Entry 6PCT (electron microscopy, 2.80 A resolution); this record covers chains I and O of the 7 polymer chains in the assembly.

[Chain I]
Molecule: 23S ribosomal RNA
Source organism: Escherichia coli
Sequence (2904 nucleotides; row label = number of the first residue in the row):
     1 GGUUAAGCGA CUAAGCGUAC ACGGUGGAUG CCCUGGCAGU CAGAGGCGAU GAAGGACGUG
    61 CUAAUCUGCG AUAAGCGUCG GUAAGGUGAU AUGAACCGUU AUAACCGGCG AUUUCCGAAU
   121 GGGGAAACCC AGUGUGUUUC GACACACUAU CAUUAACUGA AUCCAUAGGU UAAUGAGGCG
   181 AACCGGGGGA ACUGAAACAU CUAAGUACCC CGAGGAAAAG AAAUCAACCG AGAUUCCCCC
   241 AGUAGCGGCG AGCGAACGGG GAGCAGCCCA GAGCCUGAAU CAGUGUGUGU GUUAGUGGAA
   301 GCGUCUGGAA AGGCGCGCGA UACAGGGUGA CAGCCCCGUA CACAAAAAUG CACAUGCUGU
   361 GAGCUCGAUG AGUAGGGCGG GACACGUGGU AUCCUGUCUG AAUAUGGGGG GACCAUCCUC
   421 CAAGGCUAAA UACUCCUGAC UGACCGAUAG UGAACCAGUA CCGUGAGGGA AAGGCGAAAA
   481 GAACCCCGGC GAGGGGAGUG AAAAAGAACC UGAAACCGUG UACGUACAAG CAGUGGGAGC
   541 ACGCUUAGGC GUGUGACUGC GUACCUUUUG UAUAAUGGGU CAGCGACUUA UAUUCUGUAG
   601 CAAGGUUAAC CGAAUAGGGG AGCCGAAGGG AAACCGAGUC UUAACUGGGC GUUAAGUUGC
   661 AGGGUAUAGA CCCGAAACCC GGUGAUCUAG CCAUGGGCAG GUUGAAGGUU GGGUAACACU
   721 AACUGGAGGA CCGAACCGAC UAAUGUUGAA AAAUUAGCGG AUGACUUGUG GCUGGGGGUG
   781 AAAGGCCAAU CAAACCGGGA GAUAGCUGGU UCUCCCCGAA AGCUAUUUAG GUAGCGCCUC
   841 GUGAAUUCAU CUCCGGGGGU AGAGCACUGU UUCGGCAAGG GGGUCAUCCC GACUUACCAA
   901 CCCGAUGCAA ACUGCGAAUA CCGGAGAAUG UUAUCACGGG AGACACACGG CGGGUGCUAA
   961 CGUCCGUCGU GAAGAGGGAA ACAACCCAGA CCGCCAGCUA AGGUCCCAAA GUCAUGGUUA
  1021 AGUGGGAAAC GAUGUGGGAA GGCCCAGACA GCCAGGAUGU UGGCUUAGAA GCAGCCAUCA
  1081 UUUAAAGAAA GCGUAAUAGC UCACUGGUCG AGUCGGCCUG CGCGGAAGAU GUAACGGGGC
  1141 UAAACCAUGC ACCGAAGCUG CGGCAGCGAC GCUUAUGCGU UGUUGGGUAG GGGAGCGUUC
  1201 UGUAAGCCUG CGAAGGUGUG CUGUGAGGCA UGCUGGAGGU AUCAGAAGUG CGAAUGCUGA
  1261 CAUAAGUAAC GAUAAAGCGG GUGAAAAGCC CGCUCGCCGG AAGACCAAGG GUUCCUGUCC
  1321 AACGUUAAUC GGGGCAGGGU GAGUCGACCC CUAAGGCGAG GCCGAAAGGC GUAGUCGAUG
  1381 GGAAACAGGU UAAUAUUCCU GUACUUGGUG UUACUGCGAA GGGGGGACGG AGAAGGCUAU
  1441 GUUGGCCGGG CGACGGUUGU CCCGGUUUAA GCGUGUAGGC UGGUUUUCCA GGCAAAUCCG
  1501 GAAAAUCAAG GCUGAGGCGU GAUGACGAGG CACUACGGUG CUGAAGCAAC AAAUGCCCUG
  1561 CUUCCAGGAA AAGCCUCUAA GCAUCAGGUA ACAUCAAAUC GUACCCCAAA CCGACACAGG
  1621 UGGUCAGGUA GAGAAUACCA AGGCGCUUGA GAGAACUCGG GUGAAGGAAC UAGGCAAAAU
  1681 GGUGCCGUAA CUUCGGGAGA AGGCACGCUG AUAUGUAGGU GAGGUCCCUC GCGGAUGGAG
  1741 CUGAAAUCAG UCGAAGAUAC CAGCUGGCUG CAACUGUUUA UUAAAAACAC AGCACUGUGC
  1801 AAACACGAAA GUGGACGUAU ACGGUGUGAC GCCUGCCCGG UGCCGGAAGG UUAAUUGAUG
  1861 GGGUUAGCGC AAGCGAAGCU CUUGAUCGAA GCCCCGGUAA ACGGCGGCCG UAACXAUAAC
  1921 GGUCCUAAGG UAGCGAAAUU CCUUGUCGGG UAAGUUCCGA CXUGCACGAA UGGCGUAAUG
  1981 AUGGCCAGGC UGUCUCCACC CGAGACUCAG UGAAAUUGAA CUCGCUGUGA AGAUGCAGUG
  2041 UACCCGCGGC AAGACGGAAA GACCCCGUXA ACCUUUACUA UAGCUUGACA CUGAACAUUG
  2101 AGCCUUGAUG UGUAGGAUAG GUGGGAGGCU UUGAAGUGUG GACGCCAGUC UGCAUGGAGC
  2161 CGACCUUGAA AUACCACCCU UUAAUGUUUG AUGUUCUAAC GUUGACCCGU AAUCCGGGUU
  2221 GCGGACAGUG UCUGGUGGGU AGUUUGACUG GGGCGGUCUC CUCCUAAAGA GUAACGGAGG
  2281 AGCACGAAGG UUGGCUAAUC CUGGUCGGAC AUCAGGAGGU UAGUGCAAUG GCAUAAGCCA
  2341 GCUUGACUGC GAGCGUGACG GCGCGAGCAG GUGCGAAAGC AGGUCAUAGU GAUCCGGUGG
  2401 UUCUGAAUGG AAGGGCCAUC GCUCAACGGA UAAAAGGUAC UCCGGGGAUA ACAGGCUGAU
  2461 ACCGCCCAAG AGUUCAUAUC GACGGCGGUG UUUGGCACCU CGAUGUCGGC UCAUCACAUC
  2521 CUGGGGCUGA AGUAGGUCCC AAGGGUAUGG CUGUUCGCCA UUUAAAGUGG UACGCGAGCU
  2581 GGGUUUAGAA CGUCGUGAGA CAGUUCGGUC CCUAUCUGCC GUGGGCGCUG GAGAACUGAG
  2641 GGGGGCUGCU CCUAGUACGA GAGGACCGGA GUGGACGCAU CACUGGUGUU CGGGUUGUCA
  2701 UGCCAAUGGC ACUGCCCGGU AGCUAAAUGC GGAAGAGAUA AGUGCUGAAA GCAUCUAAGC
  2761 ACGAAACUUG CCCCGAGAUG AGUUCUCCCU GACCCUUUAA GGGUCCUGAA GGAACGUUGA
  2821 AGACGACGAC GUUGAUAGGC CGGGUGUGUA AGCGCAGCGA UGCGUUGAGC UAACCGGUAC
  2881 UAAUGAACCG UGAGGCUUAA CCUU
Unresolved in the structure: 886-891, 2030
Covalently attached groups: covalent link PSU_1911/A1918
Modified residues: 1MG (1N-methylguanosine-5'-monophosphate) at position 745, PSU (pseudouridine-5'-monophosphate) at position 746, 5MU (5-methyluridine 5'-monophosphate) at position 747, PSU (pseudouridine-5'-monophosphate) at position 955, 6MZ (N6-methyladenosine-5'-monophosphate) at position 1618, 2MG (2N-methylguanosine-5'-monophosphate) at position 1835, PSU (pseudouridine-5'-monophosphate) at position 1911, 3TD ((1S)-1,4-anhydro-1-(3-methyl-2,4-dioxo-1,2,3,4-tetrahydropyrimidin-5-yl)-5-O-phosphono-D-ribitol) at position 1915, PSU (pseudouridine-5'-monophosphate) at position 1917, 5MU (5-methyluridine 5'-monophosphate) at position 1939, 5MC (5-methylcytidine-5'-monophosphate) at position 1962, G7M (N7-methyl-guanosine-5'-monophosphate) at position 2069, OMG (o2'-methylguanosine-5'-monophosphate) at position 2251, 2MG (2N-methylguanosine-5'-monophosphate) at position 2445, PSU (pseudouridine-5'-monophosphate) at position 2457, OMC (o2'-methylycytidine-5'-monophosphate) at position 2498, 2MA (2-methyladenosine-5'-monophosphate) at position 2503, PSU (pseudouridine-5'-monophosphate) at position 2504, OMU (o2'-methyluridine 5'-monophosphate) at position 2552, PSU (pseudouridine-5'-monophosphate) at position 2580, PSU (pseudouridine-5'-monophosphate) at position 2605
Ligand contacts: O8V ((2S)-2-[(3S,4R,5E,10E,12E,14S,26aR)-14-hydroxy-4,12-dimethyl-1,7,16,22-tetraoxo-4,7,8,9,14,15,16,17,24,25,26,26a-dodecahydro-1H,3H,22H-21,18-(azeno)pyrrolo[2,1-c][1,8,4,19]dioxadiazacyclotetracosin-3-yl]propyl isoquinolin-3-ylcarbamate): G2061, A2062, C2063, A2439, A2451, C2452, 2MA_2503, PSU_2504, G2505, U2585, U2586, A2602

[Chain O]
Molecule: 50S ribosomal protein L13
Source organism: Escherichia coli
UniProt: D7ZET0 (D7ZET0_ECOLX); numbering as in UniProt (aligned over 1-142)
Amino-acid sequence (142 residues; each row starts with the number of its first residue):
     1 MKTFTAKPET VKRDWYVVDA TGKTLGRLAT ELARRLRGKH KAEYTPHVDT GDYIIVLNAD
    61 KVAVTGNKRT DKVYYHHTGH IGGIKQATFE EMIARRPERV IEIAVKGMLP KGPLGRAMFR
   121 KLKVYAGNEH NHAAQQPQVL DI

[Chain I / chain O interface]
Residue-residue contacts - 101 pairs, chain I then chain O:
  A5(I) with Ala-134(O), base contact
  A6(I) with Asn-131(O), hydrogen bond to the sugar; His-132(O), hydrogen bond to the sugar; Ala-134(O), base contact; Gln-135(O), hydrogen bond to the base
  G7(I) with Trp-15(O), sugar contact; Lys-123(O), phosphate contact; His-132(O), phosphate contact; Gln-135(O), hydrogen bond to the sugar
  C8(I) with Tyr-53(O), sugar contact; Lys-123(O), salt bridge to the phosphate
  C527(I) with Arg-116(O), hydrogen bond to the phosphate; Arg-120(O), sugar contact
  A528(I) with Pro-113(O), phosphate contact; Arg-116(O), salt bridge to the phosphate
  A529(I) with Pro-113(O), phosphate contact; Arg-116(O), salt bridge to the phosphate
  G536(I) with His-47(O), base contact
  G537(I) with Thr-5(O), phosphate contact
  A538(I) with Lys-7(O), phosphate contact; Glu-9(O), hydrogen bond to the sugar
  G539(I) with Glu-9(O), sugar contact
  C557(I) with His-47(O), hydrogen bond to the sugar; Pro-113(O), phosphate contact; Leu-114(O), sugar contact
  U558(I) with Pro-46(O), sugar contact; His-47(O), sugar contact; Gly-112(O), phosphate contact; Pro-113(O), phosphate contact; Leu-114(O), hydrogen bond to the phosphate
  C995(I) with Met-1(O), base contact; Lys-2(O), base contact; Thr-3(O), hydrogen bond to the base
  C1005(I) with Thr-30(O), hydrogen bond to the base
  C1006(I) with Thr-30(O), sugar contact; Met-108(O), hydrogen bond to the sugar
  C1007(I) with Arg-37(O), salt bridge to the phosphate; Lys-39(O), phosphate contact; Met-108(O), sugar contact; Leu-109(O), sugar contact; Pro-110(O), sugar contact; Lys-111(O), sugar contact
  A1008(I) with Arg-37(O), salt bridge to the phosphate
  A1009(I) with Arg-37(O), salt bridge to the phosphate; Lys-39(O), salt bridge to the phosphate
  U1012(I) with Arg-27(O), hydrogen bond to the base; Thr-30(O), hydrogen bond to the base
  G1022(I) with Thr-65(O), base contact; Lys-68(O), hydrogen bond to the base
  U1130(I) with Ile-81(O), phosphate contact
  G1131(I) with His-77(O), stacking on the base; His-80(O), phosphate contact; Ile-81(O), phosphate contact; Gly-82(O), phosphate contact
  U1132(I) with Tyr-75(O), sugar contact; Ile-84(O), sugar contact
  G1137(I) with Gly-107(O), hydrogen bond to the base
  G1138(I) with Ala-104(O), hydrogen bond to the sugar; Gly-107(O), sugar contact; Met-108(O), base contact
  G1139(I) with Gly-26(O), hydrogen bond to the phosphate; Lys-72(O), salt bridge to the phosphate; Tyr-74(O), phosphate contact; Ile-103(O), phosphate contact; Ala-104(O), phosphate contact
  C1140(I) with Leu-25(O), phosphate contact; Gly-26(O), hydrogen bond to the phosphate; Arg-27(O), hydrogen bond to the sugar; Lys-68(O), salt bridge to the phosphate
  U1141(I) with Thr-24(O), phosphate contact; Arg-27(O), salt bridge to the phosphate; Thr-65(O), hydrogen bond to the phosphate; Gly-66(O), base contact; Lys-68(O), salt bridge to the phosphate
  A1142(I) with Arg-27(O), hydrogen bond to the phosphate
  A1143(I) with Gly-26(O), base contact; Arg-27(O), hydrogen bond to the base; Thr-30(O), base contact
  U2039(I) with Lys-111(O), salt bridge to the phosphate
  G2040(I) with Lys-106(O), salt bridge to the phosphate
  U2041(I) with Lys-106(O), salt bridge to the phosphate
  U2514(I) with Ile-81(O), phosphate contact
  C2515(I) with Ile-81(O), sugar contact; Gly-82(O), phosphate contact
  A2639(I) with Arg-96(O), hydrogen bond to the sugar
  G2640(I) with Arg-95(O), phosphate contact
  G2641(I) with His-76(O), salt bridge to the phosphate; Thr-78(O), hydrogen bond to the phosphate; Lys-85(O), salt bridge to the phosphate
  G2642(I) with Thr-78(O), hydrogen bond to the phosphate; His-80(O), hydrogen bond to the phosphate
  U2768(I) with Lys-85(O), phosphate contact; Arg-95(O), phosphate contact
  U2769(I) with Arg-95(O), salt bridge to the phosphate
  G2780(I) with Arg-99(O), hydrogen bond to the base; Glu-102(O), hydrogen bond to the base; Phe-119(O), base contact; Arg-120(O), salt bridge to the phosphate
  U2898(I) with Ala-134(O), hydrogen bond to the sugar
  A2899(I) with Ala-134(O), sugar contact; Gln-136(O), sugar contact
Interface residues without a listed pair, chain I (48 interface residues in all): A556, A1133, A2042
Interface residues without a listed pair, chain O (60 interface residues in all): Pro-8, Ala-33, Tyr-44, Val-64, Glu-91

[Summary]
48 residues of chain I and 60 residues of chain O are in contact; the contacts include 29 hydrogen bonds, 18
salt bridges and 1 aromatic stacking contact. Among the polar pairs are A6(I)/Gln-135(O), C995(I)/Thr-3(O) and
C1005(I)/Thr-30(O). Chain I binds compound O8V.
Chain I is 23S ribosomal RNA and chain O is 50S ribosomal protein L13, both from Escherichia coli; the
structure, E. coli 50S ribosome bound to compound 41q, was determined by electron microscopy, deposited
together with 6PC5, 6PC6, 6PC7, 6PC8, 6PCH, 6PCQ and 3 further entries.
